Entry 5VAT (X-ray diffraction, 2.60 A resolution); this record covers chain A.

Chain A:
Molecule: Penicillin-binding protein activator LpoA
Organism: Haemophilus influenzae (strain ATCC 51907 / DSM 11121 / KW20 / Rd)
UniProtKB: P45299 (LPOA_HAEIN); residues 33-575 here = UniProt positions 33-575
Sequence (543 residues; row label = number of the first residue in the row):
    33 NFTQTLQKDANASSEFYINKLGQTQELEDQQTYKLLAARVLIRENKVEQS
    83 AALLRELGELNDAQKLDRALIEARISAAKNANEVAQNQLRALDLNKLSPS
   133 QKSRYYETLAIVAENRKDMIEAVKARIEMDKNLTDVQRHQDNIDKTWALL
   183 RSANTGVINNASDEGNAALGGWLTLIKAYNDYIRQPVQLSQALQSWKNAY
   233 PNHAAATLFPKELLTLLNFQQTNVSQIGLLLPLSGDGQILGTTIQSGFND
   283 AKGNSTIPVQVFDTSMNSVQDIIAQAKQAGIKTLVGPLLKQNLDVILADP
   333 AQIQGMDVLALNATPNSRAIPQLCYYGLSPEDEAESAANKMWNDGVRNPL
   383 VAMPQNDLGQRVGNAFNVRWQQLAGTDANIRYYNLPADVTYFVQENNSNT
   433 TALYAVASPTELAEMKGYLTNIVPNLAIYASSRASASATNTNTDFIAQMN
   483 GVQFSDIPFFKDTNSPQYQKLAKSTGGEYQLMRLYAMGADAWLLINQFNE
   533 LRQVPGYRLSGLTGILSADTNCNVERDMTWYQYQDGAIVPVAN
Not modelled in the structure: 430-432
Modified residues: Mse-151, Mse-161, Mse-298, Mse-338, Mse-373, Mse-385, Mse-447, Mse-481, Mse-514, Mse-519, Mse-560 (selenomethionine; parent Met)
Disulfide bonds: Cys-356/Cys-554

In short:
Chain A is Penicillin-binding protein activator LpoA (Haemophilus influenzae (strain ATCC 51907 / DSM 11121 /
KW20 / Rd)); the structure, Haemophilus influenzae LpoA: Monoclinic form (Mon2) with 2 molecules per a.u, was
determined by X-ray diffraction (same publication as 5KCN, 5VBG and 4P29).
